8CR8 - chains A and B; structure by X-ray diffraction, 2.00 A resolution.

Chain A:
Protein: Interleukin-12 subunit beta
From: Homo sapiens
Reference sequence: P29460 (IL12B_HUMAN); numbering as in UniProt (aligned over 23-328)
Sequence (325 residues; row label = number of the first residue in the row):
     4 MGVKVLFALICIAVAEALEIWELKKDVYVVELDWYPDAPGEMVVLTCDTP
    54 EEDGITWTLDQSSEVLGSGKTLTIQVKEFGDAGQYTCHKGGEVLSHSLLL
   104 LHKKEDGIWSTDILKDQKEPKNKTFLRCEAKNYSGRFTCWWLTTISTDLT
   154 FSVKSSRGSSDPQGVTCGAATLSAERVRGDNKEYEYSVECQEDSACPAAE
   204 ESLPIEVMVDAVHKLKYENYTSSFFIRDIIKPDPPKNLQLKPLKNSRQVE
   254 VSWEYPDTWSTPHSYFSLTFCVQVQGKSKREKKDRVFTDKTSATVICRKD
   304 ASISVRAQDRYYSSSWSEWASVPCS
Disordered / not traced: 4-20, 52-54, 248, 281-284
Construct notes: initiating methionine (4); expression tag (5-22); engineered mutation Asp-303 (Asn in P29460)
Disulfide bonds: Cys-50/Cys-90, Cys-131/Cys-142, Cys-170/Cys-193, Cys-300/Cys-327
Covalently attached groups: glycan linked to Asn-222
Metal / ion sites: terbium(III) ion: Glu-22, Glu-44, Glu-122
Swiss-Prot annotation at these positions:
  - glycosylation: Asn-135 (N-linked (GlcNAc...) asparagine), Asn-222 (N-linked (GlcNAc...) asparagine), Trp-319 (C-linked (Man) tryptophan)

Chain B:
Protein: Interleukin-23 subunit alpha
From: Homo sapiens
Reference sequence: Q9NPF7 (IL23A_HUMAN); numbering as in UniProt (aligned over 22-189)
Sequence (196 residues; row label = number of the first residue in the row; numbering starts at 0):
     0 MGWSCIILFLVATATGVHSSRNVPGGSSPAWTQCQQLSQKLCTLAWSAHP
    50 LVGHMDLREEGDEETTNDVPHIQCGDGCDPQGLRDNSQFCLQRIHQGLIF
   100 YEKLLGSDIFTGEPSLLPDSPVGQLHASLLGLSQLLQPEGHHWETQQIPS
   150 LSPSQPWQRLLLRFKILRSLQAFVAVAARVFAHGAATLSPHHHHHH
Disordered / not traced: 0-26, 50-65, 145-153, 190-195
Construct notes: initiating methionine (0); expression tag (1-21, 190-195)
Disulfide bonds: Cys-77/Cys-89

Interface between chain A and chain B:
Pairs across the interface - 36 pairs, chain A then chain B:
  Tyr-136(A) with Arg-178(B), hydrogen bond
  Cys-199(A) with Cys-73(B), disulfide
  Ala-201(A) with Asp-78(B); Val-175(B)
  Ala-202(A) with Ile-71(B); Gln-72(B); Cys-73(B)
  Glu-203(A) with His-70(B); Ile-71(B), hydrogen bond (backbone-backbone); Ser-168(B); Phe-172(B); Val-175(B)
  Ser-205(A) with His-70(B)
  Arg-230(A) with Ala-171(B)
  Pro-265(A) with Pro-79(B); His-182(B)
  Ser-267(A) with Ala-181(B); His-182(B), hydrogen bond
  Tyr-268(A) with Cys-77(B), hydrogen bond (side chain-backbone); Pro-79(B), hydrophobic; Val-175(B); Arg-178(B); Val-179(B); His-182(B)
  Asp-312(A) with Arg-178(B), salt bridge
  Arg-313(A) with Gln-38(B), hydrogen bond
  Tyr-314(A) with Gln-38(B); Cys-41(B); Trp-45(B); Ala-174(B); Ala-177(B), hydrophobic; Arg-178(B); Ala-181(B)
  Tyr-315(A) with Trp-45(B), hydrophobic; Gln-170(B)
  Ser-316(A) with Trp-45(B)
Other interface residues (no listed pair), chain A (16 interface residues in all): Phe-269
Other interface residues (no listed pair), chain B (26 interface residues in all): Pro-69, Leu-82, Tyr-100, Ala-185, Thr-186
Cross-chain cystine bridges: Cys-199(A)/Cys-73(B)

Summary:
Chain A and chain B form an interface of 16 and 26 residues respectively, with 1 disulfide bond, 5 hydrogen
bonds and 1 salt bridge. Polar contacts include Asp-312(A)/Arg-178(B), Tyr-136(A)/Arg-178(B) and
Ser-267(A)/His-182(B). The terbium(III) ion site is built by Glu-22(A), Glu-44(A) and Glu-122(A).
Here chain A is Interleukin-12 subunit beta and chain B is Interleukin-23 subunit alpha, both from Homo
sapiens. Entry 8CR8 (human Interleukin-23) was determined by X-ray diffraction (same publication as 8CR5,
8CR6, 8ODZ, 8OE0, 8OE4 and 8PB1).
